PDB entry 8WZ5 | electron microscopy, 3.51 A resolution | chains H and L of the 9 polymer chains in the assembly

== Chain H ==
Molecule: 5B11 Fab Heavy Chain
From: Mus musculus
Notes: antibody fragment or engineered binder
Chain sequence (116 residues; numbered 1 to 116; the number before each row is that of its first residue):
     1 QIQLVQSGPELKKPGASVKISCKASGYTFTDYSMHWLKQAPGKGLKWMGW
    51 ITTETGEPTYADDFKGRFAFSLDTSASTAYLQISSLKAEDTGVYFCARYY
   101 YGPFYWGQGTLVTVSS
Disulfide bonds: C22-C96

== Chain L ==
Molecule: 5B11 Fab Light Chain
From: Mus musculus
Notes: antibody fragment or engineered binder
Chain sequence (107 residues; row label = number of the first residue in the row):
     1 DIQMTQSPSSLSASVGDRVTITCRSSGNIHNFLTWYQQKPGKSPQFLVYN
    51 AKTLADGVPSRFSGSGSGTQFTLTISSLQPEDFGIYYCQHFWTTPYTFGG
   101 GTKVEIK

== Chain H / chain L interface ==
Contacting residue pairs - 27 pairs, chain H then chain L:
  L37(H) - F98(L)  hydrophobic
  Q39(H) - Q38(L)
  K43(H) - Y87(L)
  G44(H) - Y87(L)
  L45(H) - Y87(L)  hydrophobic
  L45(H) - F98(L)
  W47(H) - T94(L)
  W47(H) - P95(L)  hydrophobic
  W47(H) - Y96(L)
  W50(H) - T94(L)
  F95(H) - S43(L)
  Y99(H) - Y96(L)  hydrogen bond
  Y100(H) - F46(L)  hydrophobic
  Y101(H) - Y49(L)
  P103(H) - T34(L)
  P103(H) - Y36(L)
  P103(H) - F46(L)  hydrophobic
  P103(H) - Y49(L)
  F104(H) - Y36(L)  hydrogen bond (backbone-side chain)
  F104(H) - F46(L)
  F104(H) - Y96(L)  hydrophobic
  W106(H) - Y36(L)  hydrophobic
  W106(H) - S43(L)
  W106(H) - P44(L)  hydrophobic
  W106(H) - F98(L)  hydrophobic
  G107(H) - S43(L)  hydrogen bond (backbone-side chain)
  Q108(H) - S43(L)
Other interface residues (no listed pair), chain H (19 interface residues in all): G102, Y105, G109
Other interface residues (no listed pair), chain L (16 interface residues in all): K42, V48, Q89, F91

== In short ==
19 residues of chain H and 16 residues of chain L are in contact, with 3 hydrogen bonds. Polar contacts
include Y99(H)-Y96(L), F104(H)-Y36(L) and G107(H)-S43(L).
Chain H is 5B11 Fab Heavy Chain and chain L is 5B11 Fab Light Chain, both from Mus musculus; the structure,
Cryo-EM structure of prefusion-stabilized RSV F (DS-Cav1 sc9-10 strain: B18537) in complex with humanized nAb
5B11, was determined by electron microscopy, deposited together with 8WZ3, 8WZE and 8WZ4.
